Entry 6K1K (X-ray diffraction, 2.20 A resolution); this record covers chains E and J of the 10 polymer chains in the assembly.

# Chain E
Protein: Histone H3.1
Source organism: Homo sapiens
Reference sequence: P68431 (H31_HUMAN); residues 0-135 here correspond to UniProt positions 1-136 (UniProt number = residue number + 1)
Chain sequence (139 residues; numbered -3 to 135; the number before each row is that of its first residue; numbers below 1 keep their minus sign (Gly-3 is residue -3)):
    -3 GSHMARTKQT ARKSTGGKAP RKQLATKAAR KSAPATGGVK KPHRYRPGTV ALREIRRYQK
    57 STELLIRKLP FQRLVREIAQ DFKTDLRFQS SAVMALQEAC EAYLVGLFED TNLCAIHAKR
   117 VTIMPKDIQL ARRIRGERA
Unresolved in the structure: -3 to 37, 135
Differences from the reference sequence: expression tag (-3 to -1)
UniProt features mapped onto this chain:
  - modified residue: Arg2 (Asymmetric dimethylarginine), Thr3 (Phosphothreonine), Lys4 (Allysine), Gln5 (5-glutamyl dopamine), Thr6 (Phosphothreonine), Arg8 (Citrulline), Lys9 (N6,N6,N6-trimethyllysine), Ser10 (ADP-ribosylserine), Thr11 (Phosphothreonine), Lys14 (N6-(2-hydroxyisobutyryl)lysine), Arg17 (Asymmetric dimethylarginine), Lys18 (N6-(2-hydroxyisobutyryl)lysine), Lys23 (N6-(2-hydroxyisobutyryl)lysine), Arg26 (Citrulline), Lys27 (N6,N6,N6-trimethyllysine), Ser28 (ADP-ribosylserine), Lys36 (N6,N6,N6-trimethyllysine), Lys37 (N6-methyllysine), Tyr41 (Phosphotyrosine), Lys56 (N6,N6,N6-trimethyllysine) and 8 more in UniProt
  - lipidation: Lys18 (N6-decanoyllysine)

# Chain J
Molecule: 145-nt DNA strand
Source organism: Homo sapiens
Sequence (145 nucleotides; numbered -72 to 72; the number before each row is that of its first residue; numbers below 1 keep their minus sign (DA-72 is residue -72)):
   -72 ATCACAATCC CGGTGCCGAG GCCGCTCAAT TGGTCGTAGA CAGCTCTAGC ACCGCTTAAA
   -12 CGCACGTACG GATTCCGTAC GTGCGTTTAA GCGGTGCTAG AGCTGTCTAC GACCAATTGA
    48 GCGGCCTCGG CACCGGGATT GTGAT
Bound ions: Mn2+ site 1 near DG-61 (its only coordinating residue here); Mn2+ site 2 near DG-34 (its only coordinating residue here); K+: DT-26, DA-25; Mn2+ site 3 near DG-3 (its only coordinating residue here); Mn2+ site 4 near DG20 (its only coordinating residue here); Mn2+ site 5 near DG27 (its only coordinating residue here); Mn2+ site 6 near DG38 (its only coordinating residue here); Mn2+ site 7 near DG50 (its only coordinating residue here); Mn2+ site 8 near DG64 (its only coordinating residue here)

# Interface between chain E and chain J
Residue-residue contacts - 26 pairs, chain E then chain J:
  His39(E) with DG70(J), sugar contact
  Arg40(E) with DG70(J), phosphate contact; DA71(J), phosphate contact
  Tyr41(E) with DT69(J), phosphate contact; DG70(J), phosphate contact
  Arg42(E) with DA-5(J), salt bridge to the phosphate; DG70(J), hydrogen bond to the phosphate
  Pro43(E) with DT-6(J), phosphate contact; DA-5(J), sugar contact
  Thr45(E) with DT69(J), phosphate contact; DG70(J), hydrogen bond to the phosphate
  Arg63(E) with DA-14(J), hydrogen bond to the phosphate; DA-13(J), phosphate contact
  Arg72(E) with DC-23(J), salt bridge to the phosphate
  Arg83(E) with DG-24(J), phosphate contact; DC-23(J), phosphate contact
  Phe84(E) with DG-24(J), sugar contact; DC-23(J), hydrogen bond to the phosphate
  Gln85(E) with DG-24(J), phosphate contact
  Ser86(E) with DG-24(J), hydrogen bond to the phosphate
  Arg116(E) with DG-3(J), phosphate contact; DG-2(J), phosphate contact
  Val117(E) with DG-3(J), hydrogen bond to the phosphate
  Thr118(E) with DC-4(J), hydrogen bond to the phosphate; DG-3(J), hydrogen bond to the phosphate
  Met120(E) with DG-2(J), phosphate contact
Also at the interface, not in a pair above, chain E (20 interface residues in all): Pro38, Leu82, Lys115, Lys122

# Summary
The interface between chain E and chain J involves 20 residues on one side and 12 on the other; the contacts
include 8 hydrogen bonds and 2 salt bridges. Polar pairs include Arg42(E)-DG70(J), Thr45(E)-DG70(J) and
Arg63(E)-DA-14(J). The K+ site is built by DT-26(J) and DA-25(J).
Here chain E is Histone H3.1 and chain J is a 145-nt DNA strand, both from Homo sapiens. Entry 6K1K (Human
nucleosome core particle with H2A.X S139E variant) was determined by X-ray diffraction (same publication as
6IPU, 6JXD, 6K1I and 6K1J).
